PDB entry 3REK | X-ray diffraction, 2.60 A resolution | chains H and J of the 10 polymer chains in the assembly

[Chain H]
Protein: Histone H2B 1.1
From: Xenopus laevis
UniProt: P02281 (H2B11_XENLA); residues 1-122 here correspond to UniProt positions 5-126 (UniProt number = residue number + 4)
Sequence (122 residues; numbered 1 to 122; the number before each row is that of its first residue):
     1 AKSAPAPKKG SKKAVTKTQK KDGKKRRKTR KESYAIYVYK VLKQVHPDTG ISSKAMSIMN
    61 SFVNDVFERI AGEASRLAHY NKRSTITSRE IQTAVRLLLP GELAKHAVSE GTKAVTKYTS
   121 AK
Unresolved in the structure: 1-28
Sequence notes: variant Thr29 (Ser33 in P02281)
UniProt features mapped onto this chain:
  - modified residue: Lys2 (N6-acetyllysine), Lys9 (N6-acetyllysine), Ser11 (Phosphoserine), Lys12 (N6-acetyllysine), Lys17 (N6-acetyllysine)
  - glycosylation: Ser109 (O-linked (GlcNAc) serine)
  - cross-link: Lys117 (Glycyl lysine isopeptide (Lys-Gly) (interchain with G-Cter in ubiquitin))

[Chain J]
Molecule: 146-nt DNA strand
Sequence (146 nucleotides; numbered -73 to 72; the number before each row is that of its first residue; numbers below 1 keep their minus sign (DA-73 is residue -73)):
   -73 ATCTCCAAAT ATCCCTTGCG GATCGTAGAA AAAGTGTGTC AAACTGCGCT ATCAAAGGGA
   -13 AACTTCAACT GAATTCAGTT GAAGTTTCCC TTTGATAGCG CAGTTTGACA CACTTTTTCT
    47 ACGATCCGCA AGGGATATTT GGAGAT
Ion coordination: platinum (II) ion site 1: DG-54, DG-53; platinum (II) ion site 2 near DG-46 (its only coordinating residue here); platinum (II) ion site 3: DG-40, DT-39; platinum (II) ion site 4 near DG-36 (its only coordinating residue here); platinum (II) ion site 5 near DG-28 (its only coordinating residue here); platinum (II) ion site 6 near DG-17 (its only coordinating residue here); platinum (II) ion site 7 near DG-16 (its only coordinating residue here); platinum (II) ion site 8 near DG-15 (its only coordinating residue here); platinum (II) ion site 9 near DA-2 (its only coordinating residue here); platinum (II) ion site 10 near DG7 (its only coordinating residue here); platinum (II) ion site 11: DG24, DC25; platinum (II) ion site 12 near DG58 (its only coordinating residue here); 2 more platinum (II) ion sites not listed

[Interface between chain H and chain J]
Pairs across the interface (15):
  Thr29(H) - DT30(J)  hydrogen bond to the phosphate
  Arg30(H) - DA-47(J)  base contact
  Tyr39(H) - DG-54(J)  hydrogen bond to the phosphate
  Lys43(H) - DG-53(J)  salt bridge to the phosphate
  Gly50(H) - DG-54(J)  phosphate contact
  Ile51(H) - DC-55(J)  sugar contact
  Ile51(H) - DG-54(J)  hydrogen bond to the phosphate
  Ser52(H) - DC-55(J)  phosphate contact
  Ser53(H) - DC-55(J)  hydrogen bond to the phosphate
  Arg83(H) - DC-34(J)  salt bridge to the phosphate
  Arg83(H) - DA-33(J)  salt bridge to the phosphate
  Ser84(H) - DT-35(J)  sugar contact
  Ser84(H) - DC-34(J)  hydrogen bond to the phosphate
  Thr85(H) - DT-35(J)  phosphate contact
  Thr85(H) - DC-34(J)  hydrogen bond to the phosphate
Also at the interface, not in a pair above, chain H (13 interface residues in all): Glu32, Lys82
Also at the interface, not in a pair above, chain J (11 interface residues in all): DG-46, DA-45, DA-44

[Overview]
13 residues of chain H and 11 residues of chain J are in contact; the contacts include 6 hydrogen bonds and 3
salt bridges. Polar contacts include Thr29(H)-DT30(J), Tyr39(H)-DG-54(J) and Ile51(H)-DG-54(J). DG-54(J) and
DG-53(J) coordinate platinum (II) ion site 1.
Here chain H is Histone H2B 1.1 (Xenopus laevis) and chain J is a 146-nt DNA strand. Entry 3REK (2.6 Angstrom
Crystal Structure of the Nucleosome Core Particle Assembled with a 146 bp Alpha-Satellite DNA ...) was
determined by X-ray diffraction (same publication as 3REH, 3REI, 3REJ and 3REL).
